8F8O - chains A and B; structure by X-ray diffraction, 2.10 A resolution.

# Chain A (and B)
Protein: Succinyl-diaminopimelate desuccinylase
Source organism: Acinetobacter baumannii ATCC 17978
Notes: EC 3.5.1.18; chain B of this document is another copy of the same molecule, construct and numbering; everything in this record applies to it too
UniProt: A3M8H2 (DAPE_ACIBT); residue numbers follow UniProt; this construct covers 1-378
Sequence (384 residues; row label = number of the first residue in the row):
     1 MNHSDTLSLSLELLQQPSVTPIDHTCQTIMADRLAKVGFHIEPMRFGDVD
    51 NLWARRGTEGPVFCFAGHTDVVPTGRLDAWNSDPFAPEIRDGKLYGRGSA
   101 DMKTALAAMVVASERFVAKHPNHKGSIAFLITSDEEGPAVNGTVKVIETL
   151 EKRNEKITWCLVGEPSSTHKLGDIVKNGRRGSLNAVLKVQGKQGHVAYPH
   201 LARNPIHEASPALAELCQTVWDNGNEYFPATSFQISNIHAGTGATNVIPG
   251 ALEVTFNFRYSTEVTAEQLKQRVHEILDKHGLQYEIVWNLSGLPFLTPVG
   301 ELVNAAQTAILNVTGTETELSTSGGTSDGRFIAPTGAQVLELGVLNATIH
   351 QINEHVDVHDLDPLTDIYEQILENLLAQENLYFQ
Disordered / not traced: 1-2, 379-384 (chain B: 1-3, 378-384)
Differences from the reference sequence: expression tag (379-384)
Modified residues: Mse1 (selenomethionine); Mse30, Mse44, Mse102, Mse109 (selenomethionine; parent Met)
Bound ions: Zn2+ site 1: H68, D101, E164 (together with succinic acid); Zn2+ site 2: D101, E136, H350 (together with succinic acid)
Residues lining bound ligands:
  - (2S)-2-hydroxypropanoic acid (2OP): E135, E136, R259, G325, T326, S327, R330
  - succinic acid (SIN): H68, D101, E135, E136, E164, P165, K176, R179, G324, G325, T326, I349, H350
UniProt features mapped onto this chain:
  - active site: D70, E135 (Proton acceptor)
  - binding site (Zn(2+)): H68, D101, E136, E164, H350
What the authors report for this chain:
  - Zn2+ coordination: H68, D101, E136, E164, H350
  - binding site for succinic acid: R179, H195, Y198, G325
  - binding site for (2S)-2-hydroxypropanoic acid: E135, N246, R259, T326

# How chain A and chain B interact
Contacting residue pairs - 112 pairs, chain A then chain B:
  V72(A) - N246(B)
  L77(A) - Q193(B)
  E136(A) - N246(B)  hydrogen bond
  K176(A) - Y198(B)  hydrogen bond
  Q190(A) - R76(B)
  Q193(A) - T74(B)  hydrogen bond (side chain-backbone)
  Q193(A) - R97(B)
  Q193(A) - H350(B)  hydrogen bond (side chain-backbone)
  Q193(A) - Q351(B)
  Q193(A) - I352(B)
  G194(A) - H350(B)
  G194(A) - Q351(B)
  H195(A) - R259(B)
  H195(A) - I349(B)
  H195(A) - H350(B)
  V196(A) - Q234(B)
  V196(A) - R259(B)
  A197(A) - R259(B)
  A197(A) - G324(B)
  A197(A) - G325(B)
  Y198(A) - K176(B)  hydrogen bond
  Y198(A) - G324(B)
  Y198(A) - G325(B)
  Y198(A) - N346(B)  hydrogen bond
  Y198(A) - I349(B)  hydrophobic
  P199(A) - Q234(B)
  L201(A) - A347(B)
  L201(A) - Q351(B)  hydrogen bond (backbone-side chain)
  N204(A) - Q234(B)  hydrogen bond
  N204(A) - I235(B)  hydrogen bond (side chain-backbone)
  I206(A) - I235(B)  hydrophobic
  I206(A) - I238(B)  hydrophobic
  H207(A) - C217(B)  hydrogen bond
  H207(A) - F233(B)
  H207(A) - Q234(B)
  H207(A) - I235(B)  hydrogen bond (side chain-backbone)
  S210(A) - L213(B)
  S210(A) - A214(B)  hydrogen bond (side chain-backbone)
  C217(A) - H207(B)
  F233(A) - H207(B)
  Q234(A) - V196(B)
  Q234(A) - P199(B)
  Q234(A) - N204(B)  hydrogen bond
  Q234(A) - H207(B)
  Q234(A) - I248(B)
  I235(A) - N204(B)  hydrogen bond (backbone-side chain)
  I235(A) - I206(B)
  I235(A) - H207(B)  hydrogen bond (backbone-side chain)
  S236(A) - A244(B)
  S236(A) - T245(B)
  S236(A) - V247(B)
  S236(A) - P249(B)
  N237(A) - A240(B)
  N237(A) - G241(B)
  N237(A) - T242(B)  hydrogen bond (side chain-backbone)
  N237(A) - G243(B)  hydrogen bond (side chain-backbone)
  N237(A) - A244(B)  hydrogen bond (side chain-backbone)
  I238(A) - I206(B)  hydrophobic
  I238(A) - I238(B)
  I238(A) - H239(B)
  I238(A) - A240(B)  hydrogen bond (backbone-backbone)
  H239(A) - I238(B)
  H239(A) - H239(B)  hydrogen bond
  H239(A) - A240(B)
  H239(A) - G241(B)
  A240(A) - N237(B)
  A240(A) - I238(B)  hydrogen bond (backbone-backbone)
  A240(A) - H239(B)
  G241(A) - S236(B)
  G241(A) - N237(B)
  G241(A) - H239(B)  hydrogen bond (backbone-side chain)
  T242(A) - P73(B)
  T242(A) - N237(B)  hydrogen bond (backbone-side chain)
  G243(A) - N237(B)  hydrogen bond (backbone-side chain)
  A244(A) - P73(B)
  A244(A) - S236(B)
  A244(A) - N237(B)  hydrogen bond (backbone-side chain)
  T245(A) - N184(B)
  T245(A) - S236(B)
  N246(A) - V72(B)
  N246(A) - E136(B)  hydrogen bond
  N246(A) - R259(B)
  N246(A) - H350(B)  hydrogen bond (backbone-side chain)
  V247(A) - V72(B)  hydrophobic
  V247(A) - S236(B)
  V247(A) - H350(B)
  I248(A) - Q234(B)
  P249(A) - S236(B)
  A251(A) - R76(B)
  L252(A) - I238(B)  hydrophobic
  N257(A) - V196(B)
  R259(A) - H195(B)
  R259(A) - A197(B)
  R259(A) - N246(B)
  G324(A) - A197(B)
  G324(A) - Y198(B)
  G325(A) - A197(B)
  G325(A) - Y198(B)
  N346(A) - Y198(B)
  A347(A) - L201(B)
  I349(A) - H195(B)
  I349(A) - Y198(B)  hydrophobic
  H350(A) - Q193(B)
  H350(A) - G194(B)
  H350(A) - H195(B)
  H350(A) - N246(B)  hydrogen bond (side chain-backbone)
  H350(A) - V247(B)
  Q351(A) - K192(B)
  Q351(A) - Q193(B)
  Q351(A) - G194(B)
  Q351(A) - L201(B)  hydrogen bond (side chain-backbone)
  I352(A) - Q193(B)
Interface residues without a listed pair, chain A (57 interface residues in all): P73, R97, P165, R179, R180, N184, K192, A214, T255, S323
Interface residues without a listed pair, chain B (58 interface residues in all): G75, P165, R179, R180, S210, L252, T255, N257, S323

# Overview
The interface between chain A and chain B involves 57 residues on one side and 58 on the other, with 29
hydrogen bonds. Among the polar pairs are E136(A)-N246(B), K176(A)-Y198(B) and Q193(A)-T74(B). From the paper:
a binding site for succinic acid at R179(A), H195(A) and Y198(A) among others; a binding site for
(2S)-2-hydroxypropanoic acid at E135(A), N246(A) and R259(A) among others.
Both chains are Succinyl-diaminopimelate desuccinylase (Acinetobacter baumannii ATCC 17978). Entry 8F8O
(Crystal Structure of the Succinyl-diaminopimelate Desuccinylase (DapE) from Acinetobacter baumannii in
complex with Succinic and L-Lactic ...) was determined by X-ray diffraction, deposited together with 7T1Q.
